Entry 5Z9J (X-ray diffraction, 2.00 A resolution); this record covers chain A.

Chain A:
Name: Putative P450-like enzyme
Organism: Streptomyces himastatinicus ATCC 53653
Reference sequence: G0LWB2 (G0LWB2_9ACTN); residues 3-398 here correspond to UniProt positions 2-397 (UniProt number = residue number - 1)
Chain sequence (398 residues; numbered 1 to 398; the number before each row is that of its first residue):
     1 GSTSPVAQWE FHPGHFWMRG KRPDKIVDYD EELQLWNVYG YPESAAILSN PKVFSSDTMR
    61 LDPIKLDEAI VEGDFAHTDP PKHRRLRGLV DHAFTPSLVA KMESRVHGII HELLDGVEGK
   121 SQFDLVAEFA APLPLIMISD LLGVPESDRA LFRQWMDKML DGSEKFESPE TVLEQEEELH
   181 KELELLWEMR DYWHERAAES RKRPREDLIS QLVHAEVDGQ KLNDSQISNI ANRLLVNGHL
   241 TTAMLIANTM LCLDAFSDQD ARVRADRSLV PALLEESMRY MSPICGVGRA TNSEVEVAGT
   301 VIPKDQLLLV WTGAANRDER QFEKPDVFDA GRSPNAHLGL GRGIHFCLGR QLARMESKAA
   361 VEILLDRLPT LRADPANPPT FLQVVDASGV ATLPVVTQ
Not modelled in the structure: 1-6, 398
Sequence notes: expression tag (1-2)
Ion coordination: heme Fe near Cys347 (its only coordinating residue here)
Small-molecule neighbours:
  - heme (HEM): Phe75, Ala76, His83, Arg87, Ile138, Arg233, Leu234, Asn237, Gly238, Thr241, Thr242, Leu245, Met278, Pro283, Ile284, Val287, Arg289, Leu338, Gly339, Leu340, Gly341, Ile344, His345, Phe346, Cys347, Leu348, Gly349, Leu352, Ala353, Glu356
  - tris(hydroxyethyl)aminomethane (TAM): Gly14, His15, Phe16, Trp17, Asp30, Asn37, Tyr39, Glu167, Trp311, Val385
What the authors report for this chain:
  - mutagenesis - L340F: increased stability
  - mutagenesis - L340F: increased binding to CO
  - mutagenesis - L340F (3-fold): increased catalytic activity
  - mutagenesis - D74A, R233A: decreased catalytic activity
  - mutagenesis - D74A/R233A: abolished catalytic activity
  - catalytic residues: Thr241 (by similarity / conservation)

Summary:
Ligands of chain A: heme and tris(hydroxyethyl)aminomethane. The paper reports the catalytic residue Thr241;
D74A and R233A reduce catalytic activity; 4 substitutions were tested in all.
Chain A is Putative P450-like enzyme (Streptomyces himastatinicus ATCC 53653); the structure, Identification
of the functions of unusual cytochrome p450-like monooxygenases involved in microbial secondary metablism, was
determined by X-ray diffraction together with 5Z9I from the same study.
